Entry 8SOD (electron microscopy, 3.40 A resolution); this record covers chains C and A of the 6 polymer chains in the assembly.

# Chain C
Protein: Guanine nucleotide-binding protein G(I)/G(S)/G(T) subunit beta-1
From: Bos taurus
UniProtKB: P62871 (GBB1_BOVIN); numbering as in UniProt (aligned over 1-340)
Chain sequence (340 residues; numbered 1 to 340; the number before each row is that of its first residue):
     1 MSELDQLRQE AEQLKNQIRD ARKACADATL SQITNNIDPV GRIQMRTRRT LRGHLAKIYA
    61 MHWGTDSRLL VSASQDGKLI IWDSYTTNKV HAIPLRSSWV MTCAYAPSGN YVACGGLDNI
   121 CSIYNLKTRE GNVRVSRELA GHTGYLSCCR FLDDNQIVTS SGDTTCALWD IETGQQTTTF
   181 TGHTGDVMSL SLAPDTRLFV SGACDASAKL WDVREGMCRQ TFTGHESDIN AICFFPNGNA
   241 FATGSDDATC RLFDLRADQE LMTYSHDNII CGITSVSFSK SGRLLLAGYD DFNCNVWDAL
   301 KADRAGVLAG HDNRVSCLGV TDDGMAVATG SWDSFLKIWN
Disordered / not traced: 1
Swiss-Prot annotation at these positions:
  - modified residue: Ser2 (N-acetylserine), His266 (Phosphohistidine)

# Chain A
Protein: phosphatidylinositol-4,5-bisphosphate 3-kinase
From: Sus scrofa
UniProtKB: A0A8D1WUA4 (A0A8D1WUA4_PIG); residues 2-1102 here = UniProt positions 2-1102
Chain sequence (1108 residues; numbered -5 to 1102; the number before each row is that of its first residue; numbers below 1 keep their minus sign (Met-5 is residue -5)):
    -5 MHHHHHHELE NYEQPVVLRE DNRRRRRRMK PRSTAASLSS MELIPIEFVL PTSQRNTKTP
    55 ETALLHVAGH GNVEQMKAQV WLRALETSVS ADFYHRLGPD HFLLLYQKKG QWYEIYDKYQ
   115 VVQTLDCLRY WKVLHRSPGQ IHVVQRHAPS EETLAFQRQL NALIGYDVTD VSNVHDDELE
   175 FTRRRLVTPR MAEVAGRDPK LYAMHPWVTS KPLPEYLLKK ITNNCVFIVI HRSTTSQTIK
   235 VSADDTPGTI LQSFFTKMAK KKSLMDIPES QNERDFVLRV CGRDEYLVGE TPIKNFQWVR
   295 QCLKNGEEIH LVLDTPPDPA LDEVRKEEWP LVDDCTGVTG YHEQLTIHGK DHESVFTVSL
   355 WDCDRKFRVK IRGIDIPVLP RTADLTVFVE ANIQYGQQVL CQRRTSPKPF TEEVLWNVWL
   415 EFSIKIKDLP KGALLNLQIY CGKAPALSGK TSAEMPSPES KGKAQLLYYV NLLLIDHRFL
   475 LRHGEYVLHM WQLSGKGEDQ GSFNADKLTS ATNPDKENSM SISILLDNYC HPIALPKHRP
   535 TPDPEGDRVR AEMPNQLRKQ LEAIIATDPL NPLTAEDKEL LWHFRYESLK DPKAYPKLFS
   595 SVKWGQQEIV AKTYQLLAKR EVWDQSALDV GLTMQLLDCN FSDENVRAIA VQKLESLEDD
   655 DVLHYLLQLV QAVKFEPYHD SALARFLLKR GLRNKRIGHF LFWFLRSEIA QSRHYQQRFA
   715 VILEAYLRGC GTAMLHDFTQ QVQVIDMLQK VTIDIKSLSA EKYDVSSQVI SQLKQKLENL
   775 QNLNLPQSFR VPYDPGLKAG ALVIEKCKVM ASKKKPLWLE FKCADPTALS NETIGIIFKH
   835 GDDLRQDMLI LQILRIMESI WETESLDLCL LPYGCISTGD KIGMIEIVKD ATTIAKIQQS
   895 TVGNTGAFKD EVLSHWLKEK CPIEEKFQAA VERFVYSCAG YCVATFVLGI GDRHNDNIMI
   955 SETGNLFHID FGHILGNYKS FLGINKERVP FVLTPDFLFV MGTSGKKTSL HFQKFQDVCV
  1015 KAYLALRHHT NLLIILFSMM LMTGMPQLTS KEDIEYIRDA LTVGKSEEDA KKYFLDQIEV
  1075 CRDKGWTVQF NWFLHLVLGI KQGEKHSA
Disordered / not traced: -5 to 36, 48-52, 327-333, 375-378, 437-457, 488-497, 753-759, 894-904, 956-958, 967-982, 996-1001, 1041-1045, 1057-1060, 1077-1102
Construct notes: initiating methionine (-5); expression tag (-4 to 1)
Residues lining bound ligands: ADP (adenosine-5'-diphosphate): Met804, Ser806, Lys807, Lys808, Trp812, Ile831, Lys833, Asp836, Tyr867, Ile879, Glu880, Ile881, Val882, Thr887, Lys890, Asn951, Met953, Ile963, Asp964
Reported in the primary citation:
  - mutagenesis - L564S: abolished catalytic activity on Gbetagamma
  - allosteric site: Leu564

# Chain C / chain A interface
Pairs across the interface - 22 pairs, chain C then chain A:
  Gln75(C) - Glu570(A)  hydrogen bond
  Ser97(C) - Glu573(A)
  Ser98(C) - Glu573(A)
  Trp99(C) - Glu573(A)  hydrogen bond (backbone-side chain)
  Trp99(C) - Leu574(A)
  Leu117(C) - Glu573(A)
  Leu117(C) - His577(A)
  Asn119(C) - His577(A)  hydrogen bond
  Tyr145(C) - Pro548(A)
  Tyr145(C) - Leu551(A)
  Tyr145(C) - His577(A)
  Asp186(C) - Glu546(A)
  Asp186(C) - Met547(A)
  Asp186(C) - Pro548(A)
  Met188(C) - Pro548(A)  hydrophobic
  Cys204(C) - Pro548(A)  hydrophobic
  Asp228(C) - Asn549(A)  hydrogen bond (side chain-backbone)
  Asp246(C) - Asn549(A)
  Asp290(C) - Lys553(A)  salt bridge
  Arg314(C) - Gln550(A)  hydrogen bond
  Arg314(C) - Lys553(A)
  Trp332(C) - Gln554(A)
Interface residues without a listed pair, chain C (20 interface residues in all): Ala56, Lys57, Met101, Thr184, Ser227
Interface residues without a listed pair, chain A (13 interface residues in all): Ala545
Interface features reported in the paper:
  - hot spots on chain A (mutagenesis) - L551A: decreased catalytic activity on Gbetagamma

# Summary
The interface between chain C and chain A involves 20 residues on one side and 13 on the other; the contacts
include 5 hydrogen bonds and 1 salt bridge. Among the polar pairs are Asp290(C)-Lys553(A), Gln75(C)-Glu570(A)
and Trp99(C)-Glu573(A). The paper reports that L564S of chain A abolishes catalytic activity on Gbetagamma; an
allosteric site at Leu564(A).
Chain C is Guanine nucleotide-binding protein G(I)/G(S)/G(T) subunit beta-1 (Bos taurus) and chain A is
phosphatidylinositol-4,5-bisphosphate 3-kinase (Sus scrofa); the structure, Phosphoinositide phosphate 3
kinase gamma bound with ADP and two Gbetagamma subunits in State 1, was determined by electron microscopy
(same publication as 8SO9, 8SOA, 8SOB, 8SOC and 8SOE).
